Entry 6BOS (X-ray diffraction, 2.30 A resolution); this record covers chains A and P of the 3 polymer chains in the assembly.

[Chain A]
Protein: DNA-(apurinic or apyrimidinic site) lyase
From: Homo sapiens
Notes: EC 3.1.-.-, 4.2.99.18
Reference sequence: P27695 (APEX1_HUMAN); numbering as in UniProt (aligned over 1-318)
Chain sequence (318 residues; numbered 1 to 318; the number before each row is that of its first residue):
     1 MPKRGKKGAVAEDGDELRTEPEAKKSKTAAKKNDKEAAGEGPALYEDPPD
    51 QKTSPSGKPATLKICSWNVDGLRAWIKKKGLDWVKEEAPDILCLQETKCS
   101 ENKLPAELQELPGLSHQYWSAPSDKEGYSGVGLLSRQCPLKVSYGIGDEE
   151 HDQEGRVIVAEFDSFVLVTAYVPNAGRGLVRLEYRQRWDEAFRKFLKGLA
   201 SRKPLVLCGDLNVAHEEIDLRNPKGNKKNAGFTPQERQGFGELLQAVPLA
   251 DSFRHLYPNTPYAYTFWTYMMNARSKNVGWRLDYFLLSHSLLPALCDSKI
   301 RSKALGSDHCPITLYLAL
Not modelled in the structure: 1-42, 126

[Chain P]
Molecule: 21-nt DNA strand
Sequence (21 nucleotides; numbered 1 to 21; the number before each row is that of its first residue):
     1 GCTGATGCGCXCGACGGATCC
Modified positions: DV3 (1,4-anhydro-2-deoxy-5-O-thiophosphono-D-erythro-pentitol) at position 11

[Interface between chain A and chain P]
Pairs across the interface - 27 pairs, chain A then chain P:
  Glu96(A) - DV3_11(P)  base contact
  Tyr171(A) - DV3_11(P)  base contact
  Asn174(A) - DC10(P)  phosphate contact
  Asn174(A) - DV3_11(P)  hydrogen bond to the sugar
  Gly176(A) - DC10(P)  phosphate contact
  Arg177(A) - DC10(P)  base contact
  Arg177(A) - DC12(P)  salt bridge to the phosphate
  Asp210(A) - DV3_11(P)  base contact
  Asn212(A) - DV3_11(P)  sugar contact
  Asn222(A) - DG13(P)  hydrogen bond to the phosphate
  Asn226(A) - DC12(P)  sugar contact
  Asn226(A) - DG13(P)  hydrogen bond to the phosphate
  Asn229(A) - DV3_11(P)  phosphate contact
  Asn229(A) - DC12(P)  hydrogen bond to the phosphate
  Ala230(A) - DV3_11(P)  sugar contact
  Phe266(A) - DV3_11(P)  sugar contact
  Phe266(A) - DC12(P)  phosphate contact
  Thr268(A) - DG13(P)  sugar contact
  Met271(A) - DA14(P)  sugar contact
  Lys276(A) - DA14(P)  salt bridge to the phosphate
  Val278(A) - DG13(P)  phosphate contact
  Trp280(A) - DV3_11(P)  sugar contact
  Trp280(A) - DC12(P)  sugar contact
  Trp280(A) - DG13(P)  hydrogen bond to the phosphate
  Leu282(A) - DV3_11(P)  sugar contact
  Asp308(A) - DV3_11(P)  phosphate contact
  His309(A) - DV3_11(P)  salt bridge to the phosphate
Interface residues without a listed pair, chain A (23 interface residues in all): Lys98, Gly231, Ala273
Interface residues without a listed pair, chain P (6 interface residues in all): DG9

[In short]
23 residues of chain A and 6 residues of chain P are in contact, with 5 hydrogen bonds and 3 salt bridges.
Among the polar pairs are Asn174(A)-DV3_11(P), Asn222(A)-DG13(P) and Asn226(A)-DG13(P).
Chain A is DNA-(apurinic or apyrimidinic site) lyase (Homo sapiens) and chain P is a 21-nt DNA strand; the
structure, Human APE1 substrate complex with an A/C mismatch adjacent the THF, was determined by X-ray
diffraction, deposited together with 6BOQ, 6BOR, 6BOT, 6BOU, 6BOV and 6BOW.
